PDB entry 2KTQ | X-ray diffraction, 2.30 A resolution | chains D and A of the 3 polymer chains in the assembly

# Chain D
Molecule: 13-nt DNA strand
Sequence (13 nucleotides; each row starts with the number of its first residue):
   204 GGGCGCCGTGGTC

# Chain A
Molecule: Protein (large fragment of DNA polymerase I)
Source organism: Thermus aquaticus
Notes: EC 2.7.7.7
Reference sequence: P19821 (DPO1_THEAQ); residues 295-832 here = UniProt positions 295-832
Chain sequence (538 residues; row label = number of the first residue in the row):
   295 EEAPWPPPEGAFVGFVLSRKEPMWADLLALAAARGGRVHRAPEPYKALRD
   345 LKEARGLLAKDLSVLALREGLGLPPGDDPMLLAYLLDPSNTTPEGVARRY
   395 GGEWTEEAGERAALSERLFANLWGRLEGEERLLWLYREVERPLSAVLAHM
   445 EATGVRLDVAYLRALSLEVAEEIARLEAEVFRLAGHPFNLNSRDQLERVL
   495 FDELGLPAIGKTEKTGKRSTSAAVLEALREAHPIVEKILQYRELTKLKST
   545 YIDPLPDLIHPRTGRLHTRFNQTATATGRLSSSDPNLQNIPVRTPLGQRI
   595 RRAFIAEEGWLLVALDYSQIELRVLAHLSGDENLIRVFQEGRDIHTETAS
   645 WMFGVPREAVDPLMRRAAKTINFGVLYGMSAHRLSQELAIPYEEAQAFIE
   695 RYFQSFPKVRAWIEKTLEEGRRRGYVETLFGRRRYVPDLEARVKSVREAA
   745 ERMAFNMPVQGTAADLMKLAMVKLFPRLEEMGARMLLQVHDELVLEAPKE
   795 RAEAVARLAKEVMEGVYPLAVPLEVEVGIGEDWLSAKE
Unresolved in the structure: 645-654
Bound ions: Mg2+: Tyr611, Asp785 (together with 2',3'-dideoxycytidine 5'-triphosphate)
Ligand contacts: 2',3'-dideoxycytidine 5'-triphosphate (DCT): Arg573, Asp610, Tyr611, Ser612, Gln613, Ile614, Glu615, Phe667, Tyr671, Asp785, Glu786

# Interface between chain D and chain A
Contacting residue pairs - 39 pairs, chain D then chain A:
  DG204(D) - Tyr671(A)  phosphate contact
  DG204(D) - Gly672(A)  phosphate contact
  DG204(D) - Met673(A)  phosphate contact
  DG204(D) - Ser674(A)  phosphate contact
  DG204(D) - Arg746(A)  phosphate contact
  DG205(D) - Arg573(A)  base contact
  DG205(D) - Tyr671(A)  sugar contact
  DG205(D) - Arg746(A)  salt bridge to the phosphate
  DG205(D) - Met747(A)  phosphate contact
  DG205(D) - Asn750(A)  sugar contact
  DG205(D) - Gln754(A)  hydrogen bond to the base
  DG206(D) - Ala570(A)  phosphate contact
  DG206(D) - Thr571(A)  sugar contact
  DG206(D) - Arg573(A)  hydrogen bond to the base
  DG206(D) - Arg728(A)  salt bridge to the phosphate
  DG206(D) - Met747(A)  phosphate contact
  DG206(D) - Gln754(A)  hydrogen bond to the sugar
  DC207(D) - Ala568(A)  sugar contact
  DC207(D) - Thr569(A)  hydrogen bond to the phosphate
  DC207(D) - Ala570(A)  hydrogen bond to the phosphate
  DC207(D) - Ser575(A)  phosphate contact
  DG208(D) - Ala568(A)  phosphate contact
  DG208(D) - Ser575(A)  hydrogen bond to the phosphate
  DG208(D) - Ser576(A)  sugar contact
  DG208(D) - Ser577(A)  phosphate contact
  DG208(D) - Asn580(A)  hydrogen bond to the sugar
  DC209(D) - Lys540(A)  base contact
  DC209(D) - Ser577(A)  phosphate contact
  DC209(D) - Asp578(A)  hydrogen bond to the phosphate
  DC209(D) - Asn580(A)  sugar contact
  DC210(D) - Ser543(A)  hydrogen bond to the phosphate
  DC210(D) - Thr544(A)  sugar contact
  DG211(D) - Asn485(A)  phosphate contact
  DG211(D) - Ser543(A)  phosphate contact
  DT212(D) - Asn483(A)  hydrogen bond to the phosphate
  DT212(D) - Asn485(A)  hydrogen bond to the phosphate
  DT212(D) - Ser486(A)  hydrogen bond to the phosphate
  DG213(D) - Ser486(A)  hydrogen bond to the phosphate
  DG213(D) - Gln489(A)  hydrogen bond to the phosphate
Also at the interface, not in a pair above, chain A (30 interface residues in all): Pro548, Asn565, Leu670, His784

# Overview
10 residues of chain D and 30 residues of chain A are in contact, with 14 hydrogen bonds and 2 salt bridges.
Among the polar pairs are DG205(D)-Gln754(A), DG206(D)-Arg573(A) and DG206(D)-Gln754(A). Ligands of chain A:
2',3'-dideoxycytidine 5'-triphosphate.
Chain D is a 13-nt DNA strand and chain A is Protein (large fragment of DNA polymerase I) (Thermus aquaticus);
the structure, Open ternary complex of the large fragment of DNA polymerase I from thermus aquaticus, was
determined by X-ray diffraction together with 3KTQ and 4KTQ from the same study.
